7X7M - chains c and 5 of the 60 polymer chains in the assembly; structure by electron microscopy, 2.33 A resolution.

# Chain c (and 5)
Name: 6,7-dimethyl-8-ribityllumazine synthase
Source organism: Aquifex aeolicus VF5
Notes: EC 2.5.1.78; chain 5 of this document is another copy of the same molecule, construct and numbering; everything in this record applies to it too
Reference sequence: O66529 (RISB_AQUAE); residue numbers follow UniProt; this construct covers 1-154
Sequence (154 residues; row label = number of the first residue in the row):
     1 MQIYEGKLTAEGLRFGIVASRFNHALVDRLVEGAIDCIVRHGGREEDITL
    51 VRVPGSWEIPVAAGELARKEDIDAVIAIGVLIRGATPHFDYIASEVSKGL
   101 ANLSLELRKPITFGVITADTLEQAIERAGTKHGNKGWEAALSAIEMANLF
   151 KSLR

# How chain c and chain 5 interact
Pairs across the interface (16):
  Asp36(c) - Arg21(5)  salt bridge
  Arg40(c) - Arg21(5)
  Glu122(c) - Glu122(5)
  Ile125(c) - Leu121(5)  hydrophobic
  Glu126(c) - Leu121(5)
  Ala128(c) - Ala25(5)
  Gly129(c) - Asn23(5)
  Gly129(c) - His24(5)
  Gly129(c) - Ala25(5)  hydrogen bond (backbone-backbone)
  Thr130(c) - Asn23(5)
  Thr130(c) - Leu121(5)
  Lys131(c) - Phe22(5)
  Lys131(c) - Asn23(5)  hydrogen bond (backbone-side chain)
  Lys131(c) - Ile82(5)
  Lys131(c) - Arg83(5)
  Asn134(c) - His24(5)  hydrogen bond
Interface residues without a listed pair, chain c (11 interface residues in all): Arg29
Interface residues without a listed pair, chain 5 (11 interface residues in all): Gly84, Ile125

# Summary
Chain c and chain 5 each contribute 11 residues to their interface; the contacts include 3 hydrogen bonds and
1 salt bridge. Among the polar pairs are Asp36(c)-Arg21(5), Lys131(c)-Asn23(5) and Asn134(c)-His24(5).
Chain c and chain 5 are both 6,7-dimethyl-8-ribityllumazine synthase (Aquifex aeolicus VF5); the structure,
Lumazine Synthase from Aquifex aeolicus, was determined by electron microscopy (same publication as 7X9W).
